8DW0 - chains A and B of the 3 polymer chains in the assembly; structure by X-ray diffraction, 1.68 A resolution.

Chain A:
Name: Adenine DNA glycosylase
Source organism: Geobacillus stearothermophilus
Reference sequence: P83847 (MUTY_GEOSE); residue numbers follow UniProt; this construct covers 1-365
Chain sequence (365 residues; row label = number of the first residue in the row):
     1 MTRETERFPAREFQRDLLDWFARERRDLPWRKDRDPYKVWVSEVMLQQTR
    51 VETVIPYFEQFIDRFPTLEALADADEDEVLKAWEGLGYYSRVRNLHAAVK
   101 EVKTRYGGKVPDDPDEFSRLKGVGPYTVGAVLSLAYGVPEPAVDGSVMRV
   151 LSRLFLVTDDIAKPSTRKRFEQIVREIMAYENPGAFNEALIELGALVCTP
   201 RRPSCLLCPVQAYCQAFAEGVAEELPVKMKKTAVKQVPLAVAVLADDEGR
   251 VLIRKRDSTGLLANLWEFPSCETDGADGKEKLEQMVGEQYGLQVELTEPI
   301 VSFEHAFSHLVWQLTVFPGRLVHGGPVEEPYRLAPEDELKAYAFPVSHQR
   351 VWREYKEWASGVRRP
Not modelled in the structure: 1-6, 290, 361-365
Differences from the reference sequence: engineered mutation Ser146 (Asn in P83847)
Metal / ion sites: Na+: Ser118, Leu120, Val123 (shared with 1 residue of chain C); 4Fe-4S cluster Fe: Cys198, Cys205, Cys208, Cys214
Small-molecule neighbours: 4Fe-4S cluster (SF4): Arg153, Leu154, Leu193, Val197, Cys198, Pro203, Ser204, Cys205, Cys208, Val210, Gln211, Cys214, Phe217, Ala222
UniProt features mapped onto this chain:
  - active site: Glu43 (Proton donor/acceptor)
  - binding site (DNA): Trp30, Arg31, Gln48, Thr49, Leu86 to Tyr88, Tyr126, Glu188, Ser308
  - binding site ([4Fe-4S] cluster): Cys198, Cys205, Cys208, Cys214
  - site: Asp144 (Transition state stabilizer)
  - mutagenesis: Glu43 (E43Q: Loss of catalytic activity), Asp144 (D144N: Loss of catalytic activity)
Reported in the primary citation:
  - binding site for the 11-nt DNA strand: Gln48
  - conformationally variable residues (side-chain flip): Gln48
  - mutagenesis - N146S (3-fold): decreased catalytic activity on AP-site product
  - mutagenesis - N146S (92-fold): decreased catalytic activity on purine
  - mutagenesis - N146S (180-fold): decreased catalytic activity on adenine excision across OG

Chain B:
Molecule: 11-nt DNA strand
Sequence (11 nucleotides; row label = number of the first residue in the row):
     1 AAGACGTGGAC
Modified positions: 8OG (8-oxo-2'-deoxy-guanosine-5'-monophosphate) at position 6

Interface between chain A and chain B:
Pairs across the interface (31; chain A residue first):
  Gln48(A) with 8OG_6(B), hydrogen bond to the base
  Thr49(A) with 8OG_6(B), hydrogen bond to the base
  Arg50(A) with DG8(B), base contact; DG9(B), base contact; DA10(B), sugar contact
  Gly85(A) with DT7(B), sugar contact
  Leu86(A) with 8OG_6(B), hydrogen bond to the base
  Gly87(A) with 8OG_6(B), sugar contact; DT7(B), sugar contact
  Tyr88(A) with DC5(B), hydrogen bond to the base; 8OG_6(B), stacking on the base
  Tyr89(A) with 8OG_6(B), hydrogen bond to the phosphate; DT7(B), hydrogen bond to the phosphate
  Arg91(A) with 8OG_6(B), base contact
  Thr232(A) with DG3(B), phosphate contact
  Gly260(A) with DC5(B), phosphate contact
  Leu261(A) with DC5(B), hydrogen bond to the phosphate; 8OG_6(B), phosphate contact
  Leu262(A) with 8OG_6(B), hydrogen bond to the phosphate
  His305(A) with DT7(B), salt bridge to the phosphate
  Ala306(A) with DT7(B), base contact
  Phe307(A) with 8OG_6(B), base contact; DT7(B), base contact
  Ser308(A) with DC5(B), base contact; 8OG_6(B), hydrogen bond to the base; DT7(B), base contact
  His309(A) with DA4(B), sugar contact; DC5(B), salt bridge to the phosphate
  Pro345(A) with DT7(B), phosphate contact
  Val346(A) with DT7(B), hydrogen bond to the phosphate; DG8(B), phosphate contact
Also at the interface, not in a pair above, chain A (22 interface residues in all): Ser90, Ser347

Overview:
Chain A and chain B form an interface of 22 and 8 residues respectively; the contacts include 10 hydrogen
bonds, 2 salt bridges and 1 aromatic stacking contact. Polar contacts include Gln48(A)-8OG_6(B),
Thr49(A)-8OG_6(B) and Leu86(A)-8OG_6(B). From the paper: a binding site for the 11-nt DNA strand at Gln48(A);
N146S of chain A reduces catalytic activity on AP-site product.
Here chain A is Adenine DNA glycosylase (Geobacillus stearothermophilus) and chain B is an 11-nt DNA strand.
Entry 8DW0 (Glycosylase MutY variant N146S in complex with DNA containing d(8-oxo-G) paired with an
enzyme-generated abasic site ...) was determined by X-ray diffraction, deposited together with 8DVP, 8DVY,
8DW4 and 8DW7.
